Entry 8BA9 (electron microscopy, 3.70 A resolution); this record covers chains E and F of the 21 polymer chains in the assembly.

[Chain E (and F)]
Molecule: 60 kDa chaperonin
Source organism: Escherichia coli K-12
Notes: chain F of this document is another copy of the same molecule, construct and numbering; everything in this record applies to it too
UniProtKB: P0A6F5 (CH60_ECOLI); residues 2-525 here = UniProt positions 2-525
Chain sequence (524 residues; numbered 2 to 525; the number before each row is that of its first residue):
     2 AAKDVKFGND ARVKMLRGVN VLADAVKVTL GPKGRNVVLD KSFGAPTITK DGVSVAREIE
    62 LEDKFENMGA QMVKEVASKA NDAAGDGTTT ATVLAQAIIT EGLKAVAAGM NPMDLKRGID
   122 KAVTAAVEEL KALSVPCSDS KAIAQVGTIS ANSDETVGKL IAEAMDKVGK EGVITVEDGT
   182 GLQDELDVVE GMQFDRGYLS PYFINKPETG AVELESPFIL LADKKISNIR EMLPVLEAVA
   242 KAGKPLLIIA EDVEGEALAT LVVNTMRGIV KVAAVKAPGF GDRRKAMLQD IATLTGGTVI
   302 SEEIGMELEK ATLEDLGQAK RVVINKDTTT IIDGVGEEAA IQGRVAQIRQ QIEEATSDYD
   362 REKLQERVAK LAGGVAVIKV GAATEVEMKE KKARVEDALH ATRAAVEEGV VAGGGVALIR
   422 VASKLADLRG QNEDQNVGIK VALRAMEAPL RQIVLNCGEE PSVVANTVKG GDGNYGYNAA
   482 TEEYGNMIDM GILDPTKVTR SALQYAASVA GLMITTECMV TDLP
Bound ions: Mg2+: D87 (together with ADP)
Small-molecule neighbours: ADP / aluminium fluoride: T30, L31, G32, P33, K51, D52, G53, D87, G88, T89, T90, T91, I150, D398, G414, G415, G416, I454, Y478, N479, A480, A481, I493, D495

[Interface between chain E and chain F]
Residue-residue contacts (44):
  D25(E) - F8(F)
  A26(E) - F8(F)
  V29(E) - E518(F)
  K34(E) - N112(F)
  R36(E) - P113(F)
  R36(E) - T516(F)
  R36(E) - E518(F)  salt bridge
  N37(E) - M114(F)
  N37(E) - T516(F)  hydrogen bond
  N37(E) - T517(F)
  N37(E) - E518(F)  hydrogen bond (backbone-backbone)
  V38(E) - C519(F)  hydrophobic
  V39(E) - M73(F)  hydrophobic
  V39(E) - T517(F)
  V39(E) - C519(F)
  V39(E) - M520(F)  hydrophobic
  V39(E) - V521(F)
  L40(E) - V521(F)  hydrophobic
  D41(E) - M69(F)
  D41(E) - V521(F)
  D41(E) - T522(F)  hydrogen bond
  I49(E) - L513(F)  hydrophobic
  E59(E) - K4(F)  salt bridge
  I60(E) - V521(F)  hydrophobic
  E61(E) - A2(F)
  E61(E) - A3(F)  hydrogen bond (side chain-backbone)
  E61(E) - K4(F)  hydrogen bond (backbone-backbone)
  E63(E) - A3(F)
  S154(E) - R118(F)
  Y203(E) - E304(F)  hydrogen bond
  Y203(E) - I305(F)  hydrophobic
  T210(E) - Q351(F)
  A260(E) - E304(F)
  V263(E) - E304(F)
  V264(E) - I305(F)
  M267(E) - I305(F)  hydrophobic
  A384(E) - K80(F)
  A384(E) - S509(F)
  T385(E) - E76(F)
  T385(E) - S509(F)
  E386(E) - E76(F)
  V387(E) - L513(F)  hydrophobic
  E388(E) - S509(F)  hydrogen bond
  E388(E) - V510(F)
Also at the interface, not in a pair above, chain E (32 interface residues in all): V22, G35, A46, P47, L62
Also at the interface, not in a pair above, chain F (29 interface residues in all): V6, Q72, V107, M111

[Overview]
32 residues of chain E face 29 of chain F across their interface; the contacts include 7 hydrogen bonds and 2
salt bridges. Polar pairs include R36(E)-E518(F), E59(E)-K4(F) and N37(E)-T516(F). Bound to chain E: ADP /
aluminium fluoride.
Chain E and chain F are both 60 kDa chaperonin (Escherichia coli K-12); the structure, CryoEM structure of
GroEL-GroES-ADP.AlF3-Rubisco, was determined by electron microscopy, deposited together with 8BA8 and 8BA7.
